PDB entry 7FIK | electron microscopy, 3.70 A resolution | chains B and E of the 32 polymer chains in the assembly

[Chain B]
Molecule: Nuclear pore complex protein Nup85
Organism: Xenopus laevis
UniProt: Q68FJ0 (NUP85_XENLA); residue numbers follow UniProt; this construct covers 1-653
Amino-acid sequence (653 residues; row label = number of the first residue in the row):
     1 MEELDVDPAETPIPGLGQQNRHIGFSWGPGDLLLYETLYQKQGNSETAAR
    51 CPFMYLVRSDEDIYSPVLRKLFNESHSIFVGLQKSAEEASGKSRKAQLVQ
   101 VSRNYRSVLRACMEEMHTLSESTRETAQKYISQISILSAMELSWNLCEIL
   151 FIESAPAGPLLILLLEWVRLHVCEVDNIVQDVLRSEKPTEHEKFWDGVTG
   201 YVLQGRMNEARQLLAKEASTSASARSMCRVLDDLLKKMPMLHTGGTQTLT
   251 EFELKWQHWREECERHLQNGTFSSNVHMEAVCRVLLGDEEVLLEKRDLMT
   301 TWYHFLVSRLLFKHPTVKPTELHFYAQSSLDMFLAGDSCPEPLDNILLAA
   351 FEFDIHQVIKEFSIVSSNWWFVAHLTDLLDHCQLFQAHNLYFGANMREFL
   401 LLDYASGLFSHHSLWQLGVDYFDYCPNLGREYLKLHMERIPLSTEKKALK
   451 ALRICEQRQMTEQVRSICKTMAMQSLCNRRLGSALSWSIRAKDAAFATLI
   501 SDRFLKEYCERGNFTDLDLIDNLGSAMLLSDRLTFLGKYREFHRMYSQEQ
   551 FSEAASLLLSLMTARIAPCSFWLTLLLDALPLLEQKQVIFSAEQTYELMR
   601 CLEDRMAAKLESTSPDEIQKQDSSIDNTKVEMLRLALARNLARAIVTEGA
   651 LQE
Not modelled in the structure: 1-17, 43-46, 87-89, 243-246, 335-339, 387-394, 613-621, 649-653

[Chain E]
Molecule: outer Nup160
Organism: Xenopus laevis
Amino-acid sequence (1435 residues; numbered 1 to 1435; the number before each row is that of its first residue):
     1 MAAAERHMTPFQAIDWAGSITLPMVQRVGGFTRAIMAASVNLERSYMELI
    51 GAERETSRRNFRDLSLRPDVNLVIGGPKYADCAGGYCYSESSSLLSATRN
   101 RFLHWTSYADTLELVEISLDINLVNNAVRLRILNCSILPGGVHICETPNN
   151 IVVLILTNQTVHRLILPHPSRMYRSEIISDSHIQSIFTDIGKTNFHDPSN
   201 TYVIPAIPGRAPNTTASTAWLSSDGEALFALPSISGGILVIKMPPHDMEG
   251 LVTIAELKQSSVMQRLLTGWMPSSIRGDQGPAHLPVSLAVHTLDHDSYLF
   301 ALCQDHKLRMWSYKDQMCLMVADMLEYVPVSKDIRQTAGTGHKLRLAFSE
   351 TLGILYLGVYLHTPKQGQFCVFQLMCAESNRYSLDHISSIFTNQETLIDF
   401 TFTLTSMDIWALWLDDDNQTVVKHINFEENQAGQWNPVFVNPLPEDDLAI
   451 SDEQEPQEAYLECLFAPGRFTIAAVQKAIQILRKGSGRVLDLSWEELRKD
   501 VTLTVENEIQNAVIDYDVSQEEFRQINIENWCKFYTCCLQYQETLSRPLA
   551 LLVHPDTNMVCLLRKGFLSFLAPCSLVEHLYLVPAEHLLTVDESVISDDI
   601 DAASDIVNLIQCLRMIADYISEDMAYLMESACCHLQSPERVAEQILEDLI
   651 ANDIDNIMENIQNKLQDTRNPIRAIGFLLQNMDYETNADMEQPQPNTRLN
   701 LSTLYGSITASSVVCQAICKISATRFLICRDLLILQHLLLRLGDMALIGA
   751 GQLLHSQQELIPRAAQLLLSYYMIRWGSQCLACAVPVDILESNLQHLSVL
   801 ELSDSQVEKRRYTSGIQTIVELFFEDVARKHFPHVFIQSGASQLQEPLNW
   851 SDLIKRITNYLLQLLWPSNPNFQFAECLMRNCQYTQLQEYVRLLLPWCQV
   901 NVGSCHFMLAQCYLVAGEGHKALDCFSQAASEVEREDFLEKLIRVEEGES
   951 VSPRLQYYNRVLRLLEDVGLPELVIQLATIAIGEASDDWRSQAALRTRIF
  1001 KHHLDMGHNNQAYDALTQIPDPSRQLDCLRQLVVVLCERSQLQDLVEFPY
  1051 VNLHNEVVGIIESRARAVDLMTHNYYELLYAFHIYRHNYRKAGSVMFEYG
  1101 MRLGREVRTLRGLQKQVNSYLACLNCLRLIRPEYAWIVQPVSGAVYERPG
  1151 ASPKRNYDGESSAVPSSSQIEILELRDLEKEYVLAQTRLTLAKHNPSTAA
  1201 IAGSSAAEEMVALLVQAGLFDTAISLCQTFKLALTSVFEGLACKCIRLQQ
  1251 GGEAAQAEAWEWLAANQLATVITTKESSATDEAWRLMISYLDKYEAKNTL
  1301 YHHCIINKLLSHGVPLPNWLINRYKAMDAAELLRLYLKYDLLEEAAELVL
  1351 EYVDALLGKGHQYFGIQAPLSATSQLVWFPYSAIDHLRQALGENESNQHN
  1401 QAILSKLQRKMDEYFQKLKKATDDYKKLVQKPLRA
Not modelled in the structure: 1-39, 260-278, 931-951, 970, 1139-1169, 1268-1276, 1431-1435

[How chain B and chain E interact]
Pairs across the interface (29):
  Arg565(B) with Gln1267(E), hydrogen bond (side chain-backbone)
  Tyr596(B) with Met1096(E); Asn1118(E); Leu1121(E); Ala1122(E), hydrophobic
  Met599(B) with Asn1125(E), hydrogen bond
  Arg600(B) with Gln1186(E); Leu1189(E)
  Glu603(B) with Asn1125(E)
  Glu611(B) with Gln1228(E); Tyr1294(E)
  Glu631(B) with Leu1129(E)
  Arg634(B) with Asn1125(E), hydrogen bond (side chain-backbone); Arg1128(E); Leu1129(E)
  Leu635(B) with Ile1084(E), hydrophobic
  Ala638(B) with Tyr1080(E); Ile1084(E), hydrophobic
  Leu641(B) with Glu1077(E); Tyr1080(E), hydrophobic
  Ala642(B) with Leu1042(E); Ala1081(E), hydrophobic
  Ile645(B) with Ser1040(E); Leu1042(E), hydrophobic; Asn1074(E); Glu1077(E)
  Val646(B) with Ser1040(E); Leu1042(E); Gln1043(E)
Also at the interface, not in a pair above, chain B (15 interface residues in all): Asp604
Also at the interface, not in a pair above, chain E (24 interface residues in all): Leu1078, Cys1126, Arg1131, Tyr1182

[Overview]
The interface between chain B and chain E involves 15 residues on one side and 24 on the other, with 3
hydrogen bonds. Polar pairs include Arg565(B)-Gln1267(E), Met599(B)-Asn1125(E) and Arg634(B)-Asn1125(E).
Chain B is Nuclear pore complex protein Nup85 and chain E is outer Nup160, both from Xenopus laevis; the
structure, The cryo-EM structure of the CR subunit from X. laevis NPC, was determined by electron microscopy
together with 7FIL from the same study.
